PDB entry 1VXO | X-ray diffraction, 2.40 A resolution | chain A

[Chain A]
Molecule: Protein (acetylcholinesterase)
From: Torpedo californica
Notes: EC 3.1.1.7
UniProtKB: P04058 (ACES_TORCA); residues 1-537 here correspond to UniProt positions 22-558 (UniProt number = residue number + 21)
Amino-acid sequence (537 residues; each row starts with the number of its first residue):
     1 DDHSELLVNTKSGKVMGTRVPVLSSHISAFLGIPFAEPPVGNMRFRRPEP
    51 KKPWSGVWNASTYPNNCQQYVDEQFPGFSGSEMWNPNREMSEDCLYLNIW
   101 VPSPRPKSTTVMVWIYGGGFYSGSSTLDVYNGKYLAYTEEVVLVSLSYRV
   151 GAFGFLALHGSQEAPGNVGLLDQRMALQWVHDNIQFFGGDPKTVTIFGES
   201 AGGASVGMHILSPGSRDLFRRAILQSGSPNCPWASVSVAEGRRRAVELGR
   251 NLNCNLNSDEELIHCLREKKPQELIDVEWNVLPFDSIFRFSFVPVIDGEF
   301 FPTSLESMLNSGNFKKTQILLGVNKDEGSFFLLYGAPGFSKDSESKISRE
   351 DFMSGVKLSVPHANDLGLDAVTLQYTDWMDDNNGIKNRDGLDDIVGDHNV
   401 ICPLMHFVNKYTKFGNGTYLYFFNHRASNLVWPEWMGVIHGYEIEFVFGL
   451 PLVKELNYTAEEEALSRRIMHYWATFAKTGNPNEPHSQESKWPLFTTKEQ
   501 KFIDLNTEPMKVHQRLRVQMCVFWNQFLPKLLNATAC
Unresolved in the structure: 1-3, 536-537
UniProt features mapped onto this chain:
  - active site: Ser200 (Acyl-ester intermediate), Glu327 (Charge relay system), His440 (Charge relay system)
  - glycosylation (N-linked (GlcNAc...) asparagine): Asn59, Asn416, Asn457, Asn533
Cystine bridges: Cys67-Cys94, Cys254-Cys265, Cys402-Cys521
Covalent attachments: N-acetylglucosamine (NAG) linked to Asn59, Asn416; methylphosphonic acid ester group (VXA) linked to Ser200
Ligand contacts: methylphosphonic acid ester group (VXA): Gly117, Gly118, Gly119, Ala201, Trp233, Phe288, Phe290, Phe331, His440
From the paper describing this entry:
  - binding site for methylphosphonic acid ester group: Ser200, His440
  - conformationally variable residues (side-chain flip): His440
  - contacts within the chain: Glu327-His440
  - catalytic residues: Ser200 (citing earlier work)
  - catalytic residues: His440 (proposed by the authors, not directly observed)

[Summary]
Covalently linked N-acetylglucosamine: at Asn59 and Asn416. Methylphosphonic acid ester group is covalently
linked to Ser200. From UniProt: 3 active-site residues. The paper reports catalytic residues Ser200 and
His440; a binding site for methylphosphonic acid ester group at Ser200 and His440.
Chain A is Protein (acetylcholinesterase) (Torpedo californica); the structure, Methylphosphonylated
acetylcholinesterase (aged) obtained by reaction with O-ethyl-S-[2-[BIS(1-methylethyl)amino]ethyl]
methylphosphonothioate (VX), was determined by X-ray diffraction (same publication as 1VXR).
